Entry 1XLP (X-ray diffraction, 2.00 A resolution); this record covers chain A.

# Chain A
Molecule: Putidaredoxin
From: Pseudomonas putida
Notes: EC 1.9.3.2
UniProt: P00259 (PUTX_PSEPU); residues 1-106 here correspond to UniProt positions 2-107 (UniProt number = residue number + 1)
Sequence (106 residues; row label = number of the first residue in the row):
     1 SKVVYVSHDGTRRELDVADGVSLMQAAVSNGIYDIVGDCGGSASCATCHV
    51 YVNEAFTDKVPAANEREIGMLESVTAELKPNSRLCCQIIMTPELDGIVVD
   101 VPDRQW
Differences from the reference sequence: engineered mutation Ser-73 (Cys74 in P00259)
Metal / ion sites: 2Fe-2S cluster Fe: Cys-39, Cys-45, Cys-48, Cys-86
Small-molecule neighbours: 2Fe-2S cluster (FES): Met-24, Gly-37, Asp-38, Cys-39, Gly-40, Gly-41, Ala-43, Ser-44, Cys-45, Cys-48, Leu-84, Cys-86
UniProt features mapped onto this chain:
  - binding site ([2Fe-2S] cluster): Cys-39, Cys-45, Cys-48, Cys-86

# Overview
Ligands of chain A: 2Fe-2S cluster. The 2Fe-2S cluster Fe site is built by Cys-39, Cys-45, Cys-48 and Cys-86.
Curated annotation (UniProt) lists 4 [2Fe-2S] cluster-binding residues.
Chain A is Putidaredoxin (Pseudomonas putida); the structure, Structure of oxidized C73S putidaredoxin from
Pseudomonas putida, was determined by X-ray diffraction, deposited together with 1XLN, 1XLO and 1XLQ.
